PDB entry 3BLW | X-ray diffraction, 4.30 A resolution (low resolution: residue-level contacts below are approximate; hydrogen-bond / salt-bridge calls are withheld) | chains F and H of the 8 polymer chains in the assembly

Chain F (and H):
Name: Isocitrate dehydrogenase [NAD] subunit 2
Source organism: Saccharomyces cerevisiae
Notes: EC 1.1.1.41; chain H of this document is another copy of the same molecule, construct and numbering; everything in this record applies to it too
UniProtKB: P28241 (IDH2_YEAST); residues 1-354 here correspond to UniProt positions 16-369 (UniProt number = residue number + 15)
Chain sequence (354 residues; row label = number of the first residue in the row):
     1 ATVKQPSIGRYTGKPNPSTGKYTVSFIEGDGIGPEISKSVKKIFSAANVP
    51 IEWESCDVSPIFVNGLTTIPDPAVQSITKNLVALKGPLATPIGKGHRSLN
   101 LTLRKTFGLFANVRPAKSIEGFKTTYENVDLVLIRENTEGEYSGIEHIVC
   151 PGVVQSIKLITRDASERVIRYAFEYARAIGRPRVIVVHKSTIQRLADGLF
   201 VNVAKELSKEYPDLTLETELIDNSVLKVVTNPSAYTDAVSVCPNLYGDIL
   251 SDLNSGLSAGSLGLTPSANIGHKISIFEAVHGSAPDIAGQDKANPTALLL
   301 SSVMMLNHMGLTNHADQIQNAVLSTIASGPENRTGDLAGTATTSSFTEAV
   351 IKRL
Disordered / not traced: 1-3, 92-95 (chain H: 1-4, 92-95)
Small-molecule neighbours: citrate anion (FLC): K189, T191, I192, D222
UniProt features mapped onto this chain:
  - binding site (substrate): R104, R114, R135, D222
  - binding site (Mg(2+)): D222, D248, D252
  - site (Critical for catalysis): Y142, K189
  - modified residue (Phosphothreonine): T90, T138, T312, T334
Reported in the primary citation:
  - binding site for adenosine monophosphate: N223
  - catalytic residues: R104, R114, R135, Y142, D248, D252 (by similarity / conservation)
  - mutagenesis - C150A, C150S: increased catalytic activity on isocitrate

Chain F / chain H interface:
Contacting residue pairs - 8 pairs, chain F then chain H:
  V149(F) with V149(H); V153(H); Q155(H)
  C150(F) with V153(H)
  V153(F) with V149(H); C150(H)
  Q155(F) with V149(H); Q155(H)

Overview:
The chain F/chain H interface involves 4 residues from each chain. Bound to chain F: citrate anion. UniProt
lists 4 substrate-binding residues and 3 Mg2+-binding residues on chain F. The paper reports catalytic
residues R104(F), R114(F) and R135(F) among others; C150A and C150S of chain F increase catalytic activity on
isocitrate.
Chain F and chain H are both Isocitrate dehydrogenase [NAD] subunit 2 (Saccharomyces cerevisiae); the
structure, Yeast Isocitrate Dehydrogenase with Citrate and AMP Bound in the Regulatory Subunits, was
determined by X-ray diffraction, deposited together with 3BLV and 3BLX.
